7WMP - chains n and o of the 36 polymer chains in the assembly; structure by electron microscopy, 3.60 A resolution.

== Chain n (and o) ==
Molecule: Adaptor protein gp12
Source organism: Helicobacter phage KHP30
Notes: chain o of this document is another copy of the same molecule, construct and numbering; everything in this record applies to it too
UniProtKB: I7HHN3 (I7HHN3_BPKHP); numbering as in UniProt (aligned over 1-195)
Sequence (195 residues; row label = number of the first residue in the row):
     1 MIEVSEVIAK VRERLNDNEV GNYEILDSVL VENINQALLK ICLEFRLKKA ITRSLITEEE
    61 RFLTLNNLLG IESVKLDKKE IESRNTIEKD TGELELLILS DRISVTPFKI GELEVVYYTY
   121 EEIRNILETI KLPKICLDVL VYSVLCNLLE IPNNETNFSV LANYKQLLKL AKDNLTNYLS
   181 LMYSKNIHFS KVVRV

== Chain n / chain o interface ==
Contacting residue pairs - 51 pairs, chain n then chain o:
  K10(n) - E32(o)  salt bridge
  K10(n) - N33(o)
  K10(n) - N147(o)
  E13(n) - V29(o)
  E13(n) - I151(o)
  E13(n) - P152(o)
  R14(n) - N147(o)  hydrogen bond (side chain-backbone)
  R14(n) - E150(o)  salt bridge
  R14(n) - I151(o)
  R14(n) - P152(o)
  N16(n) - P152(o)
  K49(n) - N85(o)
  K49(n) - I87(o)
  A50(n) - I87(o)
  I51(n) - I87(o)
  R53(n) - D90(o)  salt bridge
  E114(n) - D90(o)
  V116(n) - I87(o)  hydrophobic
  K134(n) - Q36(o)
  K134(n) - L39(o)
  I135(n) - L39(o)  hydrophobic
  I135(n) - L43(o)  hydrophobic
  L137(n) - E32(o)
  L137(n) - Q36(o)
  D138(n) - Q36(o)
  Y142(n) - N147(o)  hydrogen bond
  Y142(n) - E150(o)
  N163(n) - F158(o)
  Y164(n) - E150(o)  hydrogen bond
  L170(n) - K165(o)
  N174(n) - L43(o)
  N177(n) - R46(o)  hydrogen bond
  Y178(n) - L43(o)  hydrophobic
  Y178(n) - L68(o)
  Y178(n) - L69(o)
  L181(n) - R46(o)
  L181(n) - L69(o)
  L181(n) - G70(o)
  L181(n) - I71(o)  hydrogen bond (backbone-backbone)
  L181(n) - R84(o)
  L181(n) - Y118(o)  hydrophobic
  M182(n) - L68(o)  hydrophobic
  M182(n) - L69(o)
  M182(n) - G70(o)  hydrogen bond (side chain-backbone)
  M182(n) - R84(o)  hydrogen bond (backbone-side chain)
  M182(n) - I98(o)  hydrophobic
  Y183(n) - T86(o)
  Y183(n) - I98(o)  hydrophobic
  S184(n) - R84(o)  hydrogen bond (backbone-side chain)
  K185(n) - E82(o)  salt bridge
  N186(n) - E72(o)  hydrogen bond (side chain-backbone)
Also at the interface, not in a pair above, chain n (31 interface residues in all): E6, K78, V160, L167
Also at the interface, not in a pair above, chain o (32 interface residues in all): K40, E44, N67, I81, S83, L161

== Summary ==
31 residues of chain n face 32 of chain o across their interface; the contacts include 9 hydrogen bonds and 4
salt bridges. Polar contacts include K10(n)-E32(o), R14(n)-E150(o) and R53(n)-D90(o).
Both chains are Adaptor protein gp12 (Helicobacter phage KHP30). Entry 7WMP (Tail structure of Helicobacter
pylori bacteriophage KHP30) was determined by electron microscopy.
